7EGR - chains D and L of the 9 polymer chains in the assembly; structure by X-ray diffraction, 2.50 A resolution.

# Chain D
Name: Soluble acetylcholine receptor
Source organism: Aplysia californica
UniProtKB: Q8WSF8 (Q8WSF8_APLCA); residue numbers follow UniProt; this construct covers 19-224
Sequence (206 residues; each row starts with the number of its first residue):
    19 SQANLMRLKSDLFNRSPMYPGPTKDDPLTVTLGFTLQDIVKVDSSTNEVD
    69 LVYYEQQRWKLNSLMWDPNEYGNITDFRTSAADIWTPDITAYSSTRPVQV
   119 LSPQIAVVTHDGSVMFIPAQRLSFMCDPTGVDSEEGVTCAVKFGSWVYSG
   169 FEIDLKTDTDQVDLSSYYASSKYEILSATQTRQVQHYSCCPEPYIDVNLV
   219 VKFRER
Construct notes: conflict V60 (Ala in Q8WSF8), V155 (Ala in Q8WSF8)
Disulfides: C144-C157, C207-C208
Ion coordination: Mg2+: E170 (shared with 1 residue of chain M)

# Chain L
Name: RgIA
Source organism: Conus regius
Sequence (13 residues; each row starts with the number of its first residue):
   401 GCCSDPRCRYRCR
Disulfides: C403-C412
Ion coordination: Mg2+ near Y410 (its only coordinating residue here)

# Interface between chain D and chain L
Contacting residue pairs - 16 pairs, chain D then chain L:
  Q74(D) with C403(L), hydrogen bond (side chain-backbone); R409(L)
  R76(D) with Y410(L); R413(L)
  D94(D) with Y410(L)
  R96(D) with R407(L); Y410(L)
  V125(D) with Y410(L), hydrophobic
  M133(D) with R409(L); Y410(L), hydrophobic
  I135(D) with P406(L), hydrophobic; R409(L)
  D176(D) with R409(L), salt bridge; R413(L)
  D181(D) with S404(L), hydrogen bond
  S183(D) with S404(L), hydrogen bond
Also at the interface, not in a pair above, chain D (13 interface residues in all): Y72, T127, S184

# Overview
Chain D and chain L form an interface of 13 and 7 residues respectively, with 3 hydrogen bonds and 1 salt
bridge. Polar pairs include D176(D)-R409(L), Q74(D)-C403(L) and D181(D)-S404(L).
Here chain D is Soluble acetylcholine receptor (Aplysia californica) and chain L is RgIA (Conus regius). Entry
7EGR (Co-crystal structure of Ac-AChBPP in complex with RgIA) was determined by X-ray diffraction.
